PDB entry 4UZS | X-ray diffraction, 1.74 A resolution | chains A and C of the 3 polymer chains in the assembly

# Chain A (and C)
Protein: Beta-galactosidase
From: Bifidobacterium bifidum S17
Notes: EC 3.2.1.23; chain C of this document is another copy of the same molecule, construct and numbering; everything in this record applies to it too
UniProtKB: E3EPA1 (E3EPA1_BIFBS); residues 1-689 here = UniProt positions 1-689
Amino-acid sequence (689 residues; row label = number of the first residue in the row):
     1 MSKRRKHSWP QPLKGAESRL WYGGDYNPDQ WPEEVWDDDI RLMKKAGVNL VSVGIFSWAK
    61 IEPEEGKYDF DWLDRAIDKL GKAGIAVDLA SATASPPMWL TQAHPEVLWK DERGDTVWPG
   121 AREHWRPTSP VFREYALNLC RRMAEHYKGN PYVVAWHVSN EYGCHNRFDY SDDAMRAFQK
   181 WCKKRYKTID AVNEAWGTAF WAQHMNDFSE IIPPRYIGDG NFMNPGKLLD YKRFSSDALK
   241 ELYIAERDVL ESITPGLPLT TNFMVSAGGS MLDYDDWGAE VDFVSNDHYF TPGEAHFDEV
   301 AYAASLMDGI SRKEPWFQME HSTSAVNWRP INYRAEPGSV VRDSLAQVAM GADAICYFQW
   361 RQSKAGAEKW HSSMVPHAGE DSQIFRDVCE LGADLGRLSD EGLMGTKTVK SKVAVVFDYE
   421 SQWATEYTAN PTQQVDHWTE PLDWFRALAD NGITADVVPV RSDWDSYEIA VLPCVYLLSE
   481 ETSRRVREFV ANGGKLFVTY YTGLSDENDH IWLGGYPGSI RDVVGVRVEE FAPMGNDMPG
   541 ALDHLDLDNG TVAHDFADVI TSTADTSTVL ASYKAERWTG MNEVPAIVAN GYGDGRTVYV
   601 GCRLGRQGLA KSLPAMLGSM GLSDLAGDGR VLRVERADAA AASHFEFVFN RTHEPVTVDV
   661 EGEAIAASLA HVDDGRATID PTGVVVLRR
Unresolved in the structure: 1-2 (chain C: 1-2, 639-642)
Small-molecule neighbours:
  - N-propanol (POL), molecule 1: D74, I77, D78, N150, P151, Y152
  - N-propanol (POL), molecule 2: R521, D522, G525, V526, R527, S562, T563, A564
  - N-propanol (POL), molecule 3: L669, A670, H671, T678, D680

# How chain A and chain C interact
Pairs across the interface - 116 pairs, chain A then chain C:
  R113(A) - D111(C)  salt bridge
  R113(A) - R113(C)
  R113(A) - D115(C)  salt bridge
  G197(A) - A365(C)
  A199(A) - D29(C)
  A199(A) - Q30(C)
  F200(A) - Q30(C)
  F200(A) - A367(C)
  F200(A) - E368(C)
  W201(A) - F56(C)
  W201(A) - A121(C)
  W201(A) - R122(C)
  W201(A) - A367(C)  hydrophobic
  W201(A) - E368(C)
  A202(A) - F56(C)  hydrogen bond (backbone-backbone)
  A202(A) - S95(C)
  A202(A) - P96(C)
  A202(A) - P97(C)
  Q203(A) - G120(C)  hydrogen bond (side chain-backbone)
  Q203(A) - A121(C)  hydrogen bond (side chain-backbone)
  N206(A) - P63(C)  hydrogen bond (side chain-backbone)
  N206(A) - E64(C)
  S209(A) - Q102(C)
  E210(A) - M98(C)
  E210(A) - W99(C)  hydrogen bond (side chain-backbone)
  I212(A) - Q102(C)
  I212(A) - P119(C)
  R215(A) - W118(C)
  Y216(A) - D111(C)  hydrogen bond
  Y216(A) - T116(C)
  Y216(A) - V117(C)  hydrophobic
  Y216(A) - W118(C)  hydrogen bond (backbone-backbone)
  I217(A) - V117(C)
  I217(A) - W118(C)
  I217(A) - P119(C)
  I217(A) - A121(C)  hydrophobic
  N221(A) - H165(C)  hydrogen bond
  F222(A) - G120(C)
  F222(A) - A121(C)
  F222(A) - W328(C)  hydrophobic
  M223(A) - G120(C)
  N224(A) - G120(C)  hydrogen bond (backbone-backbone)
  P225(A) - G366(C)
  P225(A) - A367(C)
  P225(A) - K369(C)
  Y427(A) - A367(C)
  A429(A) - N327(C)
  A429(A) - A367(C)
  A429(A) - W370(C)
  N430(A) - N327(C)
  N430(A) - N332(C)  hydrogen bond (backbone-side chain)
  N430(A) - W370(C)
  P431(A) - N332(C)  hydrogen bond (backbone-backbone)
  P431(A) - W370(C)
  T432(A) - P330(C)
  T432(A) - I331(C)
  Q433(A) - R329(C)  hydrogen bond (side chain-backbone)
  Q433(A) - P330(C)  hydrogen bond (backbone-backbone)
  Q433(A) - N332(C)
  Q434(A) - I331(C)
  Y476(A) - W370(C)  hydrogen bond
  L504(A) - W370(C)  hydrophobic
  D509(A) - K364(C)
  D509(A) - K369(C)  salt bridge
  H510(A) - K364(C)
  H510(A) - A365(C)
  I511(A) - K364(C)  hydrogen bond (backbone-backbone)
  I511(A) - K369(C)
  I511(A) - W370(C)  hydrophobic
  I511(A) - H377(C)
  L513(A) - H377(C)
  G514(A) - H377(C)  hydrogen bond (backbone-backbone)
  G514(A) - A378(C)
  G515(A) - A378(C)
  Y516(A) - W370(C)
  Y516(A) - H377(C)  hydrogen bond
  R527(A) - A378(C)  hydrogen bond (side chain-backbone)
  R527(A) - D381(C)  salt bridge
  E529(A) - D381(C)
  E529(A) - S382(C)
  E529(A) - Q383(C)  hydrogen bond (side chain-backbone)
  E530(A) - S324(C)  hydrogen bond
  E530(A) - R334(C)  salt bridge
  E530(A) - I384(C)
  F531(A) - R334(C)
  F531(A) - W370(C)  hydrophobic
  P533(A) - I331(C)  hydrophobic
  P533(A) - N332(C)
  P533(A) - Y333(C)
  M534(A) - I331(C)
  M534(A) - Y333(C)
  G535(A) - I331(C)
  G535(A) - Y333(C)  hydrogen bond (backbone-side chain)
  N536(A) - Y333(C)
  D537(A) - P330(C)
  D537(A) - I331(C)
  D537(A) - Y333(C)  hydrogen bond
  M538(A) - T291(C)
  M538(A) - P292(C)
  M538(A) - Y333(C)  hydrophobic
  P539(A) - G293(C)
  P539(A) - E294(C)  hydrogen bond (backbone-backbone)
  G540(A) - G293(C)
  G540(A) - E294(C)
  A541(A) - G293(C)
  A541(A) - Y333(C)  hydrophobic
  L542(A) - Y333(C)
  V559(A) - R334(C)
  W578(A) - E336(C)
  W578(A) - H653(C)
  W578(A) - P681(C)  hydrophobic
  T579(A) - R334(C)  hydrogen bond (backbone-side chain)
  T579(A) - P337(C)
  G580(A) - R334(C)
  G580(A) - P337(C)
  M581(A) - R334(C)
Other interface residues (no listed pair), chain A (60 interface residues in all): D115, H204, M205, G218, T428, A532
Other interface residues (no listed pair), chain C (56 interface residues in all): W31, A59, Q362, S363

# In short
The interface between chain A and chain C involves 60 residues on one side and 56 on the other; the contacts
include 24 hydrogen bonds and 5 salt bridges. Polar pairs include R113(A)-D111(C), R113(A)-D115(C) and
D509(A)-K369(C). Ligands of chain A: 3 copies of N-propanol.
Both chains are Beta-galactosidase (Bifidobacterium bifidum S17). Entry 4UZS (Crystal structure of
Bifidobacterium bifidum beta-galactosidase) was determined by X-ray diffraction together with 4UCF from the
same study.
